Entry 6X68 (electron microscopy, 3.66 A resolution); this record covers chains D and B of the 4 polymer chains in the assembly.

[Chain D]
Protein: Transposase
From: Trichoplusia ni
Reference sequence: Q283G1 (Q283G1_TRINI); residue numbers follow UniProt; this construct covers 1-594
Sequence (594 residues; numbered 1 to 594; the number before each row is that of its first residue):
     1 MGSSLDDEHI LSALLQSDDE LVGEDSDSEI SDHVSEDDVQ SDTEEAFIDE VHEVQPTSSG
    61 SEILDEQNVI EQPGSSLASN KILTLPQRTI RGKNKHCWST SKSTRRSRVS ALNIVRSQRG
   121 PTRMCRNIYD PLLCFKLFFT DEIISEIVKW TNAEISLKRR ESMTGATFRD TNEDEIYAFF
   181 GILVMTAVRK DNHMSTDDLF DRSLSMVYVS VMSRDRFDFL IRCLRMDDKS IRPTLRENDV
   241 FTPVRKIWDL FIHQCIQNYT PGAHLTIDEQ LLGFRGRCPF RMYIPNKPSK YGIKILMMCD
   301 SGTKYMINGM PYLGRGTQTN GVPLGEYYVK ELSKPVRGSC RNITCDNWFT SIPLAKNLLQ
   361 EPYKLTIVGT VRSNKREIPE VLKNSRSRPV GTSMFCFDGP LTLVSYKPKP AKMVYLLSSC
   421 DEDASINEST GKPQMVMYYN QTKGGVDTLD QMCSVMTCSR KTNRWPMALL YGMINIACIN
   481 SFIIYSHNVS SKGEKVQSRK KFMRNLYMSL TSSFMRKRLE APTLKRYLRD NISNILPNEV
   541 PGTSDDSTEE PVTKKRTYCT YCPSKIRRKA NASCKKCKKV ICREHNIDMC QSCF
Not modelled in the structure: 1-116
Differences from the reference sequence: variant Lys500 (Glu in Q283G1)
Ion coordination: Ca2+ site 1 near Asp218 (its only coordinating residue here); Ca2+ site 2: Asp268, Asp346; Zn2+ site 1: Cys559, Cys582, His585; Zn2+ site 2: Cys577, Cys590
What the authors report for this chain:
  - catalytic residues: Asp268, Asp346, Asp447
  - binding site for hairpin DNA: Arg275, Tyr283, Lys290, Tyr558, Arg567, Lys569
  - binding site for hairpin DNA (chain B): Val414, Leu416, Tyr439, Asn440
  - mutagenesis - R372A/K375A: decreased catalytic activity on flanking target DNA (citing earlier work)

[Chain B]
Molecule: hairpin DNA
Sequence (74 nucleotides; numbered -38 to 35; the number before each row is that of its first residue; numbers below 1 keep their minus sign (DC-38 is residue -38)):
   -38 CATGCGTCAA TTTTACGCAG ACTATCTTTC TAGGGTTAAC CCTAGAAAGA TAGTCTGCGT
    22 AAAATTGACG CATG
Not modelled in the structure: -38 to -27, 24-35
Ion coordination: Ca2+: DT-3 (shared with 2 residues of chain C)

[Interface between chain D and chain B]
Pairs across the interface - 36 pairs, chain D then chain B:
  Arg160(D) with DA11(B), salt bridge to the phosphate
  Ala166(D) with DA-18(B), sugar contact
  His193(D) with DG-6(B), phosphate contact
  Ser195(D) with DA7(B), phosphate contact; DA8(B), phosphate contact
  Thr196(D) with DA8(B), hydrogen bond to the phosphate
  Arg214(D) with DT-16(B), sugar contact; DA-15(B), salt bridge to the phosphate
  Asp215(D) with DT-16(B), base contact
  Arg222(D) with DA9(B), phosphate contact; DG10(B), salt bridge to the phosphate
  Phe274(D) with DA-7(B), phosphate contact
  Arg275(D) with DT-8(B), sugar contact; DA-7(B), salt bridge to the phosphate; DG-6(B), base contact
  Gly276(D) with DT-8(B), phosphate contact
  Arg277(D) with DT-8(B), salt bridge to the phosphate
  Tyr283(D) with DA0(B), hydrogen bond to the phosphate
  Lys290(D) with DG-4(B), hydrogen bond to the base; DT-3(B), hydrogen bond to the base
  Tyr291(D) with DC1(B), hydrogen bond to the base
  Arg460(D) with DA8(B), salt bridge to the phosphate
  Lys461(D) with DT-8(B), sugar contact; DA-7(B), sugar contact; DA7(B), hydrogen bond to the base; DA8(B), sugar contact
  Asn463(D) with DT-8(B), sugar contact; DA8(B), hydrogen bond to the phosphate; DA9(B), hydrogen bond to the phosphate
  Arg518(D) with DC-17(B), salt bridge to the phosphate
  Pro522(D) with DG18(B), sugar contact
  Thr523(D) with DG-19(B), base contact; DA-18(B), hydrogen bond to the sugar; DT17(B), base contact
  Lys525(D) with DT15(B), hydrogen bond to the base; DC16(B), hydrogen bond to the sugar
Interface residues without a listed pair, chain D (33 interface residues in all): Met194, Asp197, Arg202, Ser213, Pro288, Thr462, Ala521, Leu524, Arg526, Tyr527, Leu528
Interface residues without a listed pair, chain B (25 interface residues in all): DT-14, DC-9, DG-5, DG6

[Overview]
The interface between chain D and chain B involves 33 residues on one side and 25 on the other; the contacts
include 11 hydrogen bonds and 7 salt bridges. Polar contacts include Lys290(D)-DG-4(B), Lys290(D)-DT-3(B) and
Tyr291(D)-DC1(B). From the paper: catalytic residues Asp268(D), Asp346(D) and Asp447(D); R372A/K375A of chain
D reduce catalytic activity on flanking target DNA.
Chain D is Transposase (Trichoplusia ni) and chain B is hairpin DNA; the structure, Cryo-EM structure of
piggyBac transposase synaptic complex with hairpin DNA (SNHP), was determined by electron microscopy together
with 6X67 from the same study.
